PDB entry 7VY2 | electron microscopy, 2.75 A resolution | chains 5 and U of the 66 polymer chains in the assembly

Chain 5:
Name: Antenna pigment protein alpha chain
Source organism: Rhodobacter sphaeroides f. sp. denitrificans
UniProt: A0A7Z6W8S0 (A0A7Z6W8S0_CERSP); numbering as in UniProt (aligned over 1-54)
Amino-acid sequence (54 residues; row label = number of the first residue in the row):
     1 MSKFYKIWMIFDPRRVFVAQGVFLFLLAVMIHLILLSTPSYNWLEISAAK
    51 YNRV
Disordered / not traced: 1
Modified positions: M1 (N-formylmethionine; FME)
Ligand contacts:
  - bacteriochlorophyll a (BCL), molecule 1: F11, F23, I31
  - bacteriochlorophyll a (BCL), molecule 2: G21, L24, F25, A28, H32, L35, W43
  - bacteriochlorophyll a (BCL), molecule 3: L24, L27, A28, I31, H32, L35
  - spheroidene (SPO), molecule 1: F17, Q20, G21, L24, K50
  - spheroidene (SPO), molecule 2: F17, Q20, F23, L24, L27, M30, I31, I34
  - spheroidene (SPO), molecule 3: F25, A28, V29, H32, L33, L36

Chain U:
Name: protein-U
Source organism: Rhodobacter sphaeroides f. sp. denitrificans
UniProt: A0A7Z6QU05 (A0A7Z6QU05_CERSP); residues 1-53 here = UniProt positions 1-53
Amino-acid sequence (53 residues; numbered 1 to 53; the number before each row is that of its first residue):
     1 MPEVSEFAFRLMMAAVIFVGVGIMFAFAGGHWFVGLVVGGLVAAFFAATP
    51 NSN
Disordered / not traced: 1-3, 52-53

How chain 5 and chain U interact:
Residue-residue contacts - 16 pairs, chain 5 then chain U:
  R15(5) with R10(U); T49(U); P50(U), hydrogen bond (side chain-backbone); N51(U)
  V18(5) with F45(U), hydrophobic
  L26(5) with F25(U); V38(U), hydrophobic; V42(U), hydrophobic
  V29(5) with F25(U), hydrophobic
  M30(5) with M24(U), hydrophobic; F25(U), hydrophobic
  L33(5) with A28(U); G29(U)
  I34(5) with M24(U), hydrophobic; A28(U), hydrophobic
  S37(5) with A28(U), hydrogen bond (side chain-backbone)
Interface residues without a listed pair, chain 5 (9 interface residues in all): V22

In short:
9 residues of chain 5 and 11 residues of chain U are in contact; the contacts include 2 hydrogen bonds. Among
the polar pairs are R15(5)-P50(U) and S37(5)-A28(U). Ligands of chain 5: 3 copies of spheroidene and 3 copies
of bacteriochlorophyll a.
Chain 5 is Antenna pigment protein alpha chain and chain U is protein-U, both from Rhodobacter sphaeroides f.
sp. denitrificans; the structure, Structure of photosynthetic LH1-rc super-complex of rhodobacter sphaeroides
dimer, was determined by electron microscopy (same publication as 7VY3).
